Entry 9B1W (electron microscopy, 3.26 A resolution); this record covers chains A and L of the 54 polymer chains in the assembly.

Chain A:
Molecule: 15S rRNA
Organism: Mycolicibacterium smegmatis
Sequence (1511 nucleotides; numbered 7 to 1517; the number before each row is that of its first residue):
     7 UUUGGAGAGU UUGAUCCUGG CUCAGGACGA ACGCUGGCGG CGUGCUUAAC ACAUGCAAGU
    67 CGAACGGAAA GGCCCUUUCG GGGGUACUCG AGUGGCGAAC GGGUGAGUAA CACGUGGGUG
   127 AUCUGCCCUG CACUUUGGGA UAAGCCUGGG AAACUGGGUC UAAUACCGAA UACACCCUGC
   187 UGGUCGCAUG GCCUGGUAGG GGAAAGCUUU UGCGGUGUGG GAUGGGCCCG CGGCCUAUCA
   247 GCUUGUUGGU GGGGUGAUGG CCUACCAAGG CGACGACGGG UAGCCGGCCU GAGAGGGUGA
   307 CCGGCCACAC UGGGACUGAG AUACGGCCCA GACUCCUACG GGAGGCAGCA GUGGGGAAUA
   367 UUGCACAAUG GGCGCAAGCC UGAUGCAGCG ACGCCGCGUG AGGGAUGACG GCCUUCGGGU
   427 UGUAAACCUC UUUCAGCACA GACGAAGCGC AAGUGACGGU AUGUGCAGAA GAAGGACCGG
   487 CCAACUACGU GCCAGCAGCC XCGGUAAUAC GUAGGGUCCG AGCGUUGUCC GGAAUUACUG
   547 GGCGUAAAGA GCUCGUAGGU GGUUUGUCGC GUUGUUCGUG AAAACUCACA GCUUAACUGU
   607 GGGCGUGCGG GCGAUACGGG CAGACUAGAG UACUGCAGGG GAGACUGGAA UUCCUGGUGU
   667 AGCGGUGGAA UGCGCAGAUA UCAGGAGGAA CACCGGUGGC GAAGGCGGGU CUCUGGGCAG
   727 UAACUGACGC UGAGGAGCGA AAGCGUGGGG AGCGAACAGG AUUAGAUACC CUGGUAGUCC
   787 ACGCCGUAAA CGGUGGGUAC UAGGUGUGGG UUUCCUUCCU UGGGAUCCGU GCCGUAGCUA
   847 ACGCAUUAAG UACCCCGCCU GGGGAGUACG GCCGCAAGGC UAAAACUCAA AGGAAUUGAC
   907 GGGGGCCCGC ACAAGCGGCG GAGCAUGUGG AUUAAUUCGA UGCAACGCGA AGAACCUUAC
   967 CUGGGUUUGA CAUGCACAGG ACGCCGGCAG AGAUGUCGGU UCCCUUGUGG CCUGUGUGCA
  1027 GGUGGUGCAU GGCUGUCGUC AGCUCGUGUC GUGAGAUGUU GGGUUAAGUC CCGCAACGAG
  1087 CGCAACCCUU GUCUCAUGUU GCCAGCACGU UAUGGUGGGG ACUCGUGAGA GACUGCCGGG
  1147 GUCAACUCGG AGGAAGGUGG GGAUGACGUC AAGUCAUCAU GCCCCUUAUG UCCAGGGCUU
  1207 CACACAUGCU ACAAUGGCCG GUACAAAGGG CUGCGAUGCC GUGAGGUGGA GCGAAUCCUU
  1267 UCAAAGCCGG UCUCAGUUCG GAUCGGGGUC UGCAACUCGA CCCCGUGAAG UCGGAGUCGC
  1327 UAGUAAUCGC AGAUCAGCAA CGCUGCGGUG AAUACGUUCC CGGGCCUUGU ACACACCGCC
  1387 CGUCACGUCA UGAAAGUCGG UAACACCCGA AGCCGGUGGC CUAACCCUUG UGGAGGGAGC
  1447 CGUCGAAGGU GGGAUCGGCG AUUGGGACGA AGUCGUAACA AGGUAGCCGU ACCGGAAGGU
  1507 GCGGCUGGAU C
Modified / non-standard residues: G7M (N7-methyl-guanosine-5'-monophosphate) at position 507
Ion coordination: Mg2+ site 1: U9, G10; Mg2+ site 2 near U16 (its only coordinating residue here); Mg2+ site 3: U17, U18; Mg2+ site 4: U24, G25; Mg2+ site 5 near A37 (its only coordinating residue here); Mg2+ site 6: U41, G42; Mg2+ site 7: G48, U49, G396, C398; Mg2+ site 8: U52, U110, G111; Mg2+ site 9 near A57 (its only coordinating residue here); Mg2+ site 10: G65, U66; Mg2+ site 11 near G96 (its only coordinating residue here); Mg2+ site 12: A105, C106; 152 more Mg2+ sites not listed

Chain L:
Name: Small ribosomal subunit protein uS12
Organism: Mycolicibacterium smegmatis
UniProtKB: A0QS96 (RS12_MYCS2); residues 2-123 here = UniProt positions 2-123
Chain sequence (122 residues; each row starts with the number of its first residue):
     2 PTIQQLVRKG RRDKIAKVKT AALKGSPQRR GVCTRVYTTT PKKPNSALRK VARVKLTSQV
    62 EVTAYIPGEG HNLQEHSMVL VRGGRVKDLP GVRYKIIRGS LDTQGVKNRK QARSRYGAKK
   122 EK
Swiss-Prot annotation at these positions:
  - modified residue: Asp-89 (3-methylthioaspartic acid)

Interface between chain A and chain L:
Contacting residue pairs - 73 pairs, chain A then chain L:
  A37(A) with Gln-29(L), hydrogen bond to the sugar
  C38(A) with Ile-98(L), sugar contact
  A363(A) with Ser-27(L), base contact; Pro-28(L), base contact; Gln-29(L), hydrogen bond to the base; Arg-30(L), phosphate contact; Arg-31(L), salt bridge to the phosphate
  G481(A) with Ser-115(L), phosphate contact; Lys-121(L), phosphate contact
  A482(A) with Arg-114(L), phosphate contact; Ser-115(L), hydrogen bond to the phosphate
  C483(A) with Arg-116(L), salt bridge to the phosphate
  C498(A) with Ser-47(L), hydrogen bond to the base
  C499(A) with Ser-47(L), phosphate contact; Ala-48(L), phosphate contact
  A500(A) with Leu-49(L), phosphate contact; Glu-70(L), phosphate contact
  G501(A) with Lys-51(L), salt bridge to the phosphate; Gly-69(L), phosphate contact; Glu-70(L), phosphate contact
  C502(A) with Tyr-66(L), hydrogen bond to the phosphate; Gly-69(L), phosphate contact; Asp-89(L), base contact; Arg-116(L), phosphate contact; Tyr-117(L), hydrogen bond to the phosphate
  A503(A) with Val-87(L), base contact; Lys-88(L), base contact; Asp-89(L), hydrogen bond to the base; Arg-116(L), salt bridge to the phosphate; Tyr-117(L), phosphate contact
  G504(A) with Arg-86(L), phosphate contact
  C505(A) with Arg-86(L), salt bridge to the phosphate
  C506(A) with Lys-88(L), salt bridge to the phosphate
  G7M_507(A) with Asn-46(L), base contact; Lys-88(L), base contact; Asp-89(L), base contact
  C508(A) with Asn-46(L), base contact
  G509(A) with Ser-47(L), base contact
  G517(A) with Arg-110(L), salt bridge to the phosphate
  U518(A) with Asn-109(L), sugar contact; Arg-110(L), salt bridge to the phosphate; Lys-111(L), hydrogen bond to the phosphate; Gln-112(L), hydrogen bond to the phosphate
  A519(A) with Lys-111(L), salt bridge to the phosphate; Gln-112(L), phosphate contact
  U532(A) with Pro-28(L), hydrogen bond to the sugar
  G533(A) with Pro-28(L), sugar contact
  U542(A) with Arg-12(L), hydrogen bond to the phosphate; Arg-13(L), hydrogen bond to the sugar; Asp-14(L), sugar contact
  A543(A) with Arg-12(L), salt bridge to the phosphate
  C544(A) with Leu-7(L), phosphate contact; Arg-12(L), salt bridge to the phosphate
  G548(A) with Pro-2(L), base contact
  C549(A) with Pro-2(L), base contact
  C862(A) with Gln-5(L), phosphate contact; Gln-6(L), phosphate contact; Arg-9(L), salt bridge to the phosphate
  G863(A) with Gln-6(L), phosphate contact
  C864(A) with Pro-2(L), base contact; Lys-10(L), salt bridge to the phosphate
  C865(A) with Pro-2(L), base contact
  U866(A) with Lys-15(L), hydrogen bond to the phosphate
  G867(A) with Lys-15(L), salt bridge to the phosphate
  U893(A) with Lys-18(L), hydrogen bond to the base; Arg-94(L), salt bridge to the phosphate
  C894(A) with Pro-91(L), phosphate contact
  C1395(A) with Arg-54(L), salt bridge to the phosphate
  C1474(A) with Pro-91(L), sugar contact
  A1476(A) with Pro-42(L), phosphate contact; Lys-43(L), phosphate contact; Lys-44(L), hydrogen bond to the phosphate
  A1477(A) with Lys-44(L), salt bridge to the phosphate
Other interface residues (no listed pair), chain A (49 interface residues in all): G39, C516, U531, G547, C861, G868, G869, C892, A1396
Other interface residues (no listed pair), chain L (53 interface residues in all): Thr-3, Gly-26, Arg-50, Glu-62, Gly-71, Arg-83, Gly-84, Ala-113, Gly-118

Overview:
49 residues of chain A and 53 residues of chain L are in contact; the contacts include 15 hydrogen bonds and
17 salt bridges. Among the polar pairs are A363(A)/Gln-29(L), C498(A)/Ser-47(L) and A503(A)/Asp-89(L). U9(A)
and G10(A) coordinate Mg2+ site 1.
Here chain A is 15S rRNA and chain L is Small ribosomal subunit protein uS12, both from Mycolicibacterium
smegmatis. Entry 9B1W (HWS19 strain WT mycobacterial ribosome) was determined by electron microscopy.
